Entry 9EHL (electron microscopy, 3.90 A resolution); this record covers chains O and R of the 18 polymer chains in the assembly.

Chain O:
Protein: 10-1074 Fab Heavy Chain
Organism: Homo sapiens
Notes: antibody fragment or engineered binder
Chain sequence (134 residues; numbered 1 to 115 plus 19 insertion-coded residues; the number before each row is that of its first residue; a row labelled like 82A-82C holds insertion residues (82A, then the next letters in order)):
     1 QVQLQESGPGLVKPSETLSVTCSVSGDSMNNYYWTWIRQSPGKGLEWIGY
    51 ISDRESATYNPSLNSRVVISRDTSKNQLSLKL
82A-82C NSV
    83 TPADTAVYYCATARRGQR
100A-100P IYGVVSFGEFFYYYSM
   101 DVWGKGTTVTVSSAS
Cystine bridges: Cys22-Cys92

Chain R:
Protein: 10-1074 Fab Light Chain
Organism: Homo sapiens
Notes: antibody fragment or engineered binder
Chain sequence (110 residues; each row starts with the number of its first residue; a row labelled like 66A-66C holds insertion residues (66A, then the next letters in order)):
     7 YVRPLSVALGETARISCGRQALGSRAVQWYQHRPGQAPILLIYNNQDRPS
    57 GIPERFSGTP
66A-66C DIN
    67 FGTRATLTISGVEAGDEADYYCHMWDSRS
95A-95C GFS
    96 WSFGGATRLTVLGQP
Unresolved in the structure: 7
Cystine bridges: Cys23-Cys88

Interface between chain O and chain R:
Pairs across the interface (47):
  Ile37(O) - Phe98(R)  hydrophobic
  Gln39(O) - His38(R)  hydrogen bond
  Gly44(O) - Tyr87(R)
  Leu45(O) - Tyr87(R)  hydrogen bond (backbone-side chain)
  Leu45(O) - Phe98(R)
  Glu46(O) - Phe98(R)
  Trp47(O) - His89(R)
  Trp47(O) - Trp91(R)  hydrophobic
  Trp47(O) - Phe95B(R)  hydrophobic
  Trp47(O) - Ser95C(R)
  Trp47(O) - Trp96(R)  hydrophobic
  Trp47(O) - Phe98(R)
  Gly49(O) - Trp96(R)
  Tyr50(O) - Phe95B(R)  hydrophobic
  Tyr50(O) - Trp96(R)  hydrophobic
  Thr58(O) - Trp96(R)
  Tyr59(O) - Trp96(R)
  Asn60(O) - Trp96(R)  hydrogen bond (side chain-backbone)
  Pro61(O) - Trp96(R)
  Tyr91(O) - Gly41(R)  hydrogen bond (side chain-backbone)
  Tyr91(O) - Gln42(R)  hydrogen bond (side chain-backbone)
  Tyr91(O) - Ala43(R)  hydrogen bond (side chain-backbone)
  Tyr91(O) - Pro44(R)
  Arg96(O) - Tyr49(R)  hydrogen bond
  Arg100(O) - Arg31(R)  hydrogen bond (side chain-backbone)
  Arg100(O) - Asp66A(R)  salt bridge
  Tyr100B(O) - Ser30(R)
  Tyr100B(O) - Ser93(R)
  Phe100K(O) - Ala32(R)  hydrophobic
  Phe100K(O) - Trp91(R)  hydrophobic
  Phe100K(O) - Asp92(R)
  Phe100K(O) - Ser93(R)
  Tyr100L(O) - Trp91(R)
  Tyr100M(O) - Gln34(R)
  Tyr100M(O) - Tyr49(R)
  Tyr100M(O) - Asn50(R)  hydrogen bond
  Tyr100M(O) - Trp91(R)  hydrophobic
  Tyr100N(O) - His89(R)
  Tyr100N(O) - Trp91(R)
  Tyr100N(O) - Phe95B(R)  hydrophobic
  Ser100O(O) - Gln34(R)
  Ser100O(O) - Tyr36(R)
  Met100P(O) - Tyr36(R)  hydrogen bond (backbone-side chain)
  Met100P(O) - Leu46(R)
  Trp103(O) - Pro44(R)  hydrophobic
  Trp103(O) - Phe98(R)  hydrophobic
  Gly104(O) - Ala43(R)
Interface residues without a listed pair, chain O (27 interface residues in all): Gly42, Lys43, Asp101
Interface residues without a listed pair, chain R (25 interface residues in all): Val8, Asn51

Summary:
The interface between chain O and chain R involves 27 residues on one side and 25 on the other; the contacts
include 10 hydrogen bonds and 1 salt bridge. Polar pairs include Arg100(O)-Asp66A(R), Gln39(O)-His38(R) and
Leu45(O)-Tyr87(R).
Chain O is 10-1074 Fab Heavy Chain and chain R is 10-1074 Fab Light Chain, both from Homo sapiens; the
structure, Structure of HIV-1 BG505 SOSIP.664 Env trimer in complex with IOMAmin5 and 10-1074 Broadly
Neutralizing Antibodies ..., was determined by electron microscopy, deposited together with 9EHM.
